8TKO - chains A and B of the 3 polymer chains in the assembly; structure by electron microscopy, 3.05 A resolution.

[Chain A (and B)]
Molecule: EryAII
From: Saccharopolyspora erythraea
Notes: fragment: KS-AT core of DEBS Module 3; chain B of this document is another copy of the same molecule, construct and numbering; everything in this record applies to it too
UniProt: Q5UNP5 (Q5UNP5_SACER); residues 3-923 here correspond to UniProt positions 2-922 (UniProt number = residue number - 1)
Sequence (941 residues; numbered 1 to 941; the number before each row is that of its first residue):
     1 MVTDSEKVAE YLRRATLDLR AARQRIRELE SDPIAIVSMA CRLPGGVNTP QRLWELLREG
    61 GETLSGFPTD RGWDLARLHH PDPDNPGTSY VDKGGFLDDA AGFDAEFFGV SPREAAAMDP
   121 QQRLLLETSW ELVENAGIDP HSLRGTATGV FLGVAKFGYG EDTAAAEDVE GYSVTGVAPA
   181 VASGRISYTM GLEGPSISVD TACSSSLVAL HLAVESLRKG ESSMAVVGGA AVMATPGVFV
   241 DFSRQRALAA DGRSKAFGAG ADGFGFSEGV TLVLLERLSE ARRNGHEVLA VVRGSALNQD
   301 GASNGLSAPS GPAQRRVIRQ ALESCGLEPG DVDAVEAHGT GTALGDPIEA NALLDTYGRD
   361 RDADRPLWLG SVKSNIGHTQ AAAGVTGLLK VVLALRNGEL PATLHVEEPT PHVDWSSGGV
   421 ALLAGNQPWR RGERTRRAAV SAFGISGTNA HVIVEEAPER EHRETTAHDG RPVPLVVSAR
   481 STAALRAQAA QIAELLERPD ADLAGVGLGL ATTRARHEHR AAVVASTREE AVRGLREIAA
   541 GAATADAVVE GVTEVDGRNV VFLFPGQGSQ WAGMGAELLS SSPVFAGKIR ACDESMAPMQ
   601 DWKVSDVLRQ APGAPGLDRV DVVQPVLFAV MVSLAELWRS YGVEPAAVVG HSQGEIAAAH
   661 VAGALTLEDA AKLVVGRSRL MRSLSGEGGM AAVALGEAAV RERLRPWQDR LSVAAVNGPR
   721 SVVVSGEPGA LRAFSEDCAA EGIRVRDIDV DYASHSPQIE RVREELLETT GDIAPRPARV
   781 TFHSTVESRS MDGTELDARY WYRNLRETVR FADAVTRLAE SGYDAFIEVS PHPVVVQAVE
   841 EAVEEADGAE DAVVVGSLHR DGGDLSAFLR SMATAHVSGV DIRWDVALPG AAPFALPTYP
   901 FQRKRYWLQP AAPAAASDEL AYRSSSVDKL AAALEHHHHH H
Unresolved in the structure: 1-4, 694-695, 709-712, 911-941 (chain B: 1-4, 710-712, 911-941)
Differences from the reference sequence: expression tag (1-2, 924-941)

[Interface between chain A and chain B]
Residue-residue contacts (72):
  Leu12(A) - Tyr11(B)  hydrophobic
  Leu12(A) - Leu12(B)  hydrophobic
  Thr16(A) - Tyr11(B)
  Leu19(A) - Asp18(B)
  Leu19(A) - Leu19(B)
  Ala22(A) - Ala22(B)  hydrophobic
  Ala22(A) - Ile26(B)
  Arg25(A) - Glu30(B)  salt bridge
  Ile26(A) - Ala22(B)
  Ile26(A) - Arg25(B)
  Ile26(A) - Ile26(B)  hydrophobic
  Leu29(A) - Leu29(B)  hydrophobic
  Glu30(A) - Arg25(B)  salt bridge
  Glu161(A) - Glu161(B)
  Ala166(A) - Pro86(B)  hydrophobic
  Ala166(A) - Arg244(B)
  Val169(A) - Gln245(B)
  Glu170(A) - Gln245(B)
  Val174(A) - Asp241(B)
  Pro179(A) - Asp200(B)
  Ala180(A) - Asp200(B)
  Ala180(A) - Thr201(B)
  Ala180(A) - Ala202(B)
  Gly184(A) - Ser446(B)
  Arg185(A) - Leu306(B)
  Ser187(A) - Gln299(B)
  Tyr188(A) - Gly301(B)
  Tyr188(A) - Ala302(B)
  Tyr188(A) - Ser303(B)
  Leu192(A) - Gln299(B)
  Leu192(A) - Gly301(B)
  Glu193(A) - Asn298(B)
  Glu193(A) - Gln299(B)  hydrogen bond (backbone-backbone)
  Glu193(A) - Arg316(B)  salt bridge
  Gly194(A) - Gln299(B)
  Ser196(A) - Thr201(B)
  Ser196(A) - Gln299(B)
  Ser196(A) - Thr448(B)  hydrogen bond (backbone-side chain)
  Ile197(A) - Thr201(B)
  Ser198(A) - Asp200(B)  hydrogen bond (backbone-backbone)
  Asp200(A) - Pro179(B)
  Asp200(A) - Ala180(B)
  Asp200(A) - Ser198(B)  hydrogen bond (backbone-backbone)
  Thr201(A) - Ala180(B)
  Thr201(A) - Ser196(B)
  Thr201(A) - Ile197(B)
  Thr201(A) - Ser198(B)
  Ala202(A) - Ala180(B)
  His211(A) - Glu221(B)  salt bridge
  Glu215(A) - Glu215(B)
  Glu215(A) - Lys219(B)  salt bridge
  Lys219(A) - His211(B)  hydrogen bond
  Lys219(A) - Glu215(B)  salt bridge
  Glu221(A) - His211(B)  salt bridge
  Asp241(A) - Val174(B)
  Arg244(A) - Val169(B)
  Gln245(A) - Val169(B)
  Gln245(A) - Gly171(B)
  Gln299(A) - Ser187(B)
  Gln299(A) - Leu192(B)
  Gln299(A) - Glu193(B)
  Gln299(A) - Gly194(B)
  Gln299(A) - Ser196(B)  hydrogen bond
  Gly301(A) - Tyr188(B)
  Gly301(A) - Leu192(B)
  Ser303(A) - Tyr188(B)
  Gly305(A) - Tyr188(B)
  Leu306(A) - Val181(B)  hydrophobic
  Leu306(A) - Arg185(B)
  Leu306(A) - Tyr188(B)  hydrophobic
  Arg316(A) - Glu193(B)  salt bridge
  Thr448(A) - Ser196(B)  hydrogen bond
Also at the interface, not in a pair above, chain A (56 interface residues in all): Asp18, Arg23, Gly171, Val181, Gly191, Pro195, Val199, Val208, Leu212, Leu297, Asn298, Asp300, Ala302, Ser446
Also at the interface, not in a pair above, chain B (56 interface residues in all): Ala15, Asp168, Glu170, Gly184, Gly191, Pro195, Val199, Val208, Leu212, Leu297, Gly305

[Overview]
Chain A and chain B each contribute 56 residues to their interface, with 7 hydrogen bonds and 8 salt bridges.
Polar pairs include Arg25(A)-Glu30(B), Glu193(A)-Arg316(B) and His211(A)-Glu221(B).
Both chains are EryAII (Saccharopolyspora erythraea). Entry 8TKO (KS-AT core of 6-deoxyerythronolide B
synthase (DEBS) Module 3 crosslinked with its translocation ACP partner of ...) was determined by electron
microscopy (same publication as 8TPW, 8TPX, 8TJN, 8TJO and 8TJP).
